7UGN - chains N and Q of the 18 polymer chains in the assembly; structure by electron microscopy, 3.40 A resolution.

# Chain N
Protein: 10-1074 Fab heavy chain
Source organism: Homo sapiens
Notes: antibody fragment or engineered binder
Sequence (133 residues; row label = number of the first residue in the row; a row labelled like 82A-82C holds insertion residues (82A, then the next letters in order)):
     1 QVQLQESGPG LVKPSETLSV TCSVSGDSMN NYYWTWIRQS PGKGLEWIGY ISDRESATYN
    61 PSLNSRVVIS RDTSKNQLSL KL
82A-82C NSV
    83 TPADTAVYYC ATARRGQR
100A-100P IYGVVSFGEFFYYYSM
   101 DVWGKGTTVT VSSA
Cystine bridges: Cys-22/Cys-92
Small-molecule neighbours: oligosaccharide (beta-D-mannopyranose, alpha-D-mannopyranose, N-acetylglucosamine units): Arg-100, Ile-100A, Tyr-100B, Gly-100C, Val-100D, Val-100E

# Chain Q
Protein: 10-1074 Fab light chain
Source organism: Homo sapiens
Notes: antibody fragment or engineered binder
Sequence (107 residues; each row starts with the number of its first residue; a row labelled like 66A-66C holds insertion residues (66A, then the next letters in order)):
     8 VRPLSVALGE TARISCGRQA LGSRAVQWYQ HRPGQAPILL IYNNQDRPSG IPERFSGTP
66A-66C DIN
    67 FGTRATLTIS GVEAGDEADY YCHMWDSRS
95A-95C GFS
    96 WSFGGATRLT VLG
Cystine bridges: Cys-23/Cys-88
Small-molecule neighbours: oligosaccharide (beta-D-mannopyranose, alpha-D-mannopyranose, N-acetylglucosamine units): Asn-50, Asn-51, Gln-52, Asp-66A, Ile-66B

# Interface between chain N and chain Q
Residue-residue contacts - 33 pairs, chain N then chain Q:
  Ile-37(N) with Phe-98(Q), hydrophobic
  Gln-39(N) with His-38(Q)
  Gly-44(N) with Tyr-87(Q)
  Leu-45(N) with Tyr-87(Q), hydrogen bond (backbone-side chain)
  Trp-47(N) with Phe-95B(Q), hydrophobic; Trp-96(Q); Phe-98(Q), hydrophobic
  Tyr-59(N) with Trp-96(Q)
  Asn-60(N) with Trp-96(Q)
  Pro-61(N) with Trp-96(Q)
  Arg-96(N) with Tyr-49(Q)
  Arg-100(N) with Ser-30(Q); Arg-31(Q); Asp-66A(Q), salt bridge
  Tyr-100B(N) with Ser-30(Q); Ser-93(Q), hydrogen bond
  Phe-100K(N) with Asp-92(Q)
  Tyr-100L(N) with Trp-91(Q)
  Tyr-100M(N) with Gln-34(Q); Asn-50(Q), hydrogen bond; Trp-91(Q), hydrophobic
  Tyr-100N(N) with Gln-34(Q); Phe-95B(Q), hydrophobic
  Ser-100O(N) with Gln-34(Q); Tyr-36(Q); Leu-46(Q); Tyr-49(Q)
  Met-100P(N) with Tyr-36(Q), hydrogen bond (backbone-side chain); Leu-46(Q)
  Trp-103(N) with Tyr-36(Q), hydrophobic; Ala-43(Q), hydrophobic; Pro-44(Q)
  Gly-104(N) with Ala-43(Q)
Also at the interface, not in a pair above, chain N (24 interface residues in all): Ile-48, Gly-49, Tyr-50, Thr-58, Asp-101
Also at the interface, not in a pair above, chain Q (20 interface residues in all): His-89, Ser-95C

# Overview
24 residues of chain N and 20 residues of chain Q are in contact, with 4 hydrogen bonds and 1 salt bridge.
Among the polar pairs are Arg-100(N)/Asp-66A(Q), Leu-45(N)/Tyr-87(Q) and Met-100P(N)/Tyr-36(Q). An N-glycan is
bound between chain N and chain Q.
Chain N is 10-1074 Fab heavy chain and chain Q is 10-1074 Fab light chain, both from Homo sapiens; the
structure, Cryo-EM structure of BG24 inferred germline Fabs with germline CDR3s and 10-1074 Fabs in complex
with ..., was determined by electron microscopy, deposited together with 7UGM, 7UGP, 7UGQ and 7UGO.
